PDB entry 8RJJ | electron microscopy, 3.55 A resolution | chains A and B of the 4 polymer chains in the assembly

Chain A:
Molecule: Genome polyprotein
Organism: Hepacivirus hominis
UniProt: Q81424 (Q81424_9HEPC); the construct has insertions or renumbered stretches relative to UniProt, so the offset changes along the chain: 193-307 = UniProt 2-116; 314-326 = UniProt 125-137; 329-383 = UniProt 138-192
Chain sequence (191 residues; each row starts with the number of its first residue; note: 8 numbers in that range are skipped by the numbering (no residue carries them; nothing is unmodelled there); a row labelled like 307A-307H holds insertion residues (307A, then the next letters in order)):
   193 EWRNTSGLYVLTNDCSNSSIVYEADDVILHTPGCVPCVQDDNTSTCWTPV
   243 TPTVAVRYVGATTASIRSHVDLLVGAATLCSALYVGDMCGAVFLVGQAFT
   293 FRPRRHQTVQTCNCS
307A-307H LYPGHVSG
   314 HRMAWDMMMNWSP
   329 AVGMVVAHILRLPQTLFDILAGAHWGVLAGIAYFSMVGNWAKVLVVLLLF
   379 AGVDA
Disordered / not traced: 307A-307H
Sequence notes: conflict Asp-233 (Gly42 in Q81424), Thr-237 (Met46 in Q81424), Val-355 (Ile164 in Q81424), Ile-359 (Leu168 in Q81424), Phe-362 (Tyr171 in Q81424), Val-365 (Gln174 in Q81424), Leu-372 (Ala181 in Q81424), Val-373 (Ile182 in Q81424), Leu-375 (Met184 in Q81424), Leu-376 (Ile185 in Q81424), Leu-377 (Met186 in Q81424), Ala-379 (Ser188 in Q81424)
Disulfides: Cys-207/Cys-226, Cys-229/Cys-304, Cys-238/Cys-306, Cys-272/Cys-281
Glycans and other covalent adducts: N-acetylglucosamine (NAG) linked to Asn-305

Chain B:
Molecule: Hcv S52 E2
Organism: Hepacivirus hominis
UniProt: A9YFN8 (A9YFN8_9HEPC); residue numbers follow UniProt; this construct covers 384-752
Chain sequence (369 residues; row label = number of the first residue in the row):
   384 ETYVTGGSVAHSARGLTSLFSMGAKQKLQLVNTNGSWHINSTALNCNESI
   434 NTGFIAGLFYYHKFNSTGCPQRLSSCKPIISFRQGWGPLTDANITGPSDD
   484 RPYCWHYAPRPCSVVPASSVCGPVYCFTPSPVVVGTTDIKGKPTYNWGEN
   534 ETDVFLLESLRPPSGRWFGCAWMNSTGFLKTCGAPPCNIYGGGGNPGNET
   584 DLFCPTDCFRKHPEATYSRCGAGPWLTPRCMVDYPYRLWHYPCTVNFTLF
   634 KVRMFVGGFEHRFTAACNWTRGERCNIEDRDRSEQHPLLHSTTELAILPC
   684 SFTPMPALSTLGIHLHQNIVDVQYLYGVGSDMVGWALKWEYVVLLFLLLA
   734 DARVCSCLWMMLLISQAEA
Disordered / not traced: 576-580, 711-718
Sequence notes: conflict Gly-576 (Glu in A9YFN8), Asn-578 (Asp in A9YFN8), Gly-580 (Glu in A9YFN8), Leu-694 (Gly in A9YFN8), Gly-695 (Leu in A9YFN8), Tyr-724 (Phe in A9YFN8), Val-726 (Ile in A9YFN8), Leu-728 (Val in A9YFN8), Ser-739 (Val in A9YFN8), Cys-740 (Ala in A9YFN8), Met-743 (Leu in A9YFN8), Leu-746 (Met in A9YFN8), Ile-747 (Val in A9YFN8)
Disulfides: Cys-429/Cys-504, Cys-452/Cys-626, Cys-459/Cys-487, Cys-495/Cys-565, Cys-509/Cys-553, Cys-570/Cys-603, Cys-587/Cys-591, Cys-613/Cys-650
Glycans and other covalent adducts: N-acetylglucosamine (NAG) linked to Asn-423, Asn-448, Asn-557, Asn-629, Asn-651

Interface between chain A and chain B:
Residue-residue contacts (34; chain A residue first):
  Trp-194(A) / Pro-596(B)
  Asn-196(A) / Gln-467(B)
  Gly-199(A) / Gln-467(B)
  Gly-199(A) / Lys-594(B)
  Leu-200(A) / Ile-463(B)  hydrophobic
  Leu-200(A) / Gln-467(B)
  Leu-200(A) / Arg-593(B)
  Tyr-201(A) / Gln-467(B)  hydrogen bond
  Tyr-201(A) / Gly-468(B)  hydrogen bond (side chain-backbone)
  Tyr-201(A) / Trp-469(B)
  Tyr-201(A) / Arg-593(B)  hydrogen bond (backbone-backbone)
  Tyr-201(A) / Lys-594(B)
  Tyr-201(A) / His-595(B)
  Tyr-201(A) / Pro-596(B)
  Leu-203(A) / Phe-685(B)  hydrophobic
  Asn-205(A) / Gly-695(B)
  Asn-205(A) / Ile-696(B)
  Pro-224(A) / Leu-694(B)  hydrophobic
  Gly-225(A) / Leu-694(B)
  Cys-226(A) / Leu-694(B)
  Thr-243(A) / Ala-719(B)
  Pro-244(A) / Leu-694(B)  hydrophobic
  Thr-254(A) / Trp-722(B)
  Ser-273(A) / Leu-732(B)  hydrogen bond (side chain-backbone)
  Ser-273(A) / Ala-733(B)  hydrogen bond (side chain-backbone)
  Ser-273(A) / Asp-734(B)
  Gly-278(A) / Ala-733(B)
  Gly-278(A) / Ala-735(B)
  Asp-279(A) / Ala-735(B)
  Ser-307(A) / Ile-696(B)
  Ser-307(A) / His-697(B)  hydrogen bond
  His-314(A) / Tyr-709(B)
  Arg-315(A) / Tyr-709(B)
  Leu-377(A) / Leu-728(B)  hydrophobic
Interface residues without a listed pair, chain A (26 interface residues in all): Glu-193, Val-202, Val-242, Ala-269, Phe-285, Val-373
Interface residues without a listed pair, chain B (30 interface residues in all): Phe-592, Ile-660, Glu-661, Pro-687, Leu-720, Val-725, Phe-729, Arg-736, Val-737

In short:
Chain A and chain B form an interface of 26 and 30 residues respectively, with 6 hydrogen bonds. Among the
polar pairs are Tyr-201(A)/Gln-467(B), Tyr-201(A)/Gly-468(B) and Ser-273(A)/Leu-732(B). N-acetylglucosamine is
covalently linked to Asn-305(A). Covalently linked N-acetylglucosamine: at Asn-423(B), Asn-448(B), Asn-557(B),
Asn-629(B) and Asn-651(B).
Chain A is Genome polyprotein and chain B is Hcv S52 E2, both from Hepacivirus hominis; the structure, HCV
E1/E2 homodimer complex, was determined by electron microscopy, deposited together with 8RK0.
